6XYL - chains A and F; structure by X-ray diffraction, 3.15 A resolution.

# Chain A (and F)
Molecule: Cystathionine beta-synthase
From: Toxoplasma gondii ME49
Notes: EC 4.2.1.22; chain F of this document is another copy of the same molecule, construct and numbering; everything in this record applies to it too
UniProtKB: A0A125YSJ9 (A0A125YSJ9_TOXGM); residue numbers follow UniProt; this construct covers 1-514
Chain sequence (514 residues; numbered 1 to 514; the number before each row is that of its first residue):
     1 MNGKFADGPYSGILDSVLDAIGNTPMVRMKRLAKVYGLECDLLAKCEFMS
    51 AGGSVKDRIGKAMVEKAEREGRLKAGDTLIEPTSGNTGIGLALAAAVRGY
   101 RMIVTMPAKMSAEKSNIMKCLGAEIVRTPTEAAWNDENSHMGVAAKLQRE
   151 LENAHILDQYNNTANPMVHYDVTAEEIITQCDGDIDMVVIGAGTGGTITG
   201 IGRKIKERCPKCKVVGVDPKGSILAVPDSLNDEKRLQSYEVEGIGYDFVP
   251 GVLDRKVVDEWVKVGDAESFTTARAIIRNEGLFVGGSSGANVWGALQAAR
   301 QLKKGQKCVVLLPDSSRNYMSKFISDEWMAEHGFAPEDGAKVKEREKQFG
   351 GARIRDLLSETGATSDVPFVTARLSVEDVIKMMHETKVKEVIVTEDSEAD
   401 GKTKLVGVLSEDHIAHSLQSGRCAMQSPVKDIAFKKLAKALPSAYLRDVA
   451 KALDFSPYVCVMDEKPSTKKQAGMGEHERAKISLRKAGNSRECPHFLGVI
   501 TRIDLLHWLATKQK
Not modelled in the structure: 1-5, 366-368, 398-404, 463-492, 514 (chain F: 1-5, 398-403, 465-491, 514)
Ligand contacts: P1T (2-[({3-hydroxy-2-methyl-5-[(phosphonooxy)methyl]pyridin-4-yl}methyl)amino]acrylic acid): Lys-56, Thr-83, Ser-84, Asn-86, Thr-87, Gln-159, Tyr-160, Asn-165, His-169, Gly-191, Ala-192, Gly-193, Thr-194, Gly-195, Gly-196, Thr-197, Ile-198, Glu-242, Gly-243, Ile-244, Tyr-246, Ser-287, Pro-313, Asp-314, Tyr-319
What the authors report for this chain:
  - conformationally variable residues (side-chain flip): Lys-56, Thr-87
  - binding site for P1T: Thr-87

# How chain A and chain F interact
Pairs across the interface (161):
  Ala-6(A) with Gly-8(F); Pro-9(F)
  Gly-8(A) with Ala-6(F)
  Pro-9(A) with Ala-6(F); Gly-8(F); Pro-9(F)
  Tyr-10(A) with Asn-23(F); Pro-25(F), hydrophobic; Gln-180(F), hydrogen bond (backbone-side chain)
  Ser-11(A) with Thr-179(F); Gln-180(F)
  Gly-12(A) with Gln-180(F)
  Ile-13(A) with Met-26(F); Arg-28(F); Leu-43(F), hydrophobic
  Leu-14(A) with Pro-25(F), hydrophobic; Met-26(F), hydrogen bond (backbone-backbone); Val-27(F); Arg-28(F), hydrogen bond (backbone-backbone)
  Asp-15(A) with Arg-28(F), salt bridge; Arg-31(F), hydrogen bond (backbone-side chain)
  Ser-16(A) with Arg-31(F)
  Val-17(A) with Glu-280(F); Gly-281(F); Leu-282(F), hydrophobic
  Asn-23(A) with Tyr-10(F)
  Pro-25(A) with Tyr-10(F), hydrophobic; Leu-14(F), hydrophobic
  Met-26(A) with Ile-13(F); Leu-14(F), hydrogen bond (backbone-backbone)
  Val-27(A) with Leu-14(F)
  Arg-28(A) with Ile-13(F); Leu-14(F), hydrogen bond (backbone-backbone); Asp-15(F), salt bridge
  Arg-31(A) with Asp-15(F), hydrogen bond (side chain-backbone); Ser-16(F); Val-97(F)
  Leu-43(A) with Ile-13(F), hydrophobic
  Met-49(A) with Ala-20(F); Ala-51(F), hydrophobic
  Ala-51(A) with Met-49(F), hydrophobic
  Gly-52(A) with Phe-283(F)
  Ile-89(A) with Phe-283(F), hydrophobic
  Leu-93(A) with Gly-281(F); Phe-283(F), hydrophobic
  Ala-96(A) with Arg-278(F); Asn-279(F)
  Val-97(A) with Arg-31(F); Glu-280(F)
  Glu-113(A) with Met-320(F)
  Ser-115(A) with Phe-455(F)
  Asn-116(A) with Ile-324(F); Phe-455(F)
  Ile-117(A) with Phe-283(F), hydrophobic; Met-320(F), hydrophobic
  Lys-119(A) with Asp-326(F); Asp-454(F), salt bridge
  Cys-120(A) with Arg-274(F); Ile-277(F), hydrophobic; Arg-278(F); Ile-324(F), hydrophobic
  Leu-121(A) with Ile-277(F); Arg-278(F); Phe-283(F), hydrophobic
  Gly-122(A) with Arg-278(F); Lys-341(F)
  Ala-123(A) with Lys-341(F), hydrogen bond (backbone-side chain)
  Glu-124(A) with Lys-341(F), salt bridge; Arg-345(F), salt bridge; Arg-502(F), salt bridge
  Ile-125(A) with Asp-454(F); Arg-502(F), hydrogen bond (backbone-side chain)
  Val-126(A) with Arg-502(F)
  Arg-127(A) with Leu-453(F); Asp-454(F), hydrogen bond (side chain-backbone); Phe-455(F); Ser-456(F); Pro-457(F)
  Thr-128(A) with Pro-457(F)
  Pro-129(A) with Phe-434(F), hydrophobic; Pro-457(F)
  Glu-131(A) with His-413(F), hydrogen bond (backbone-side chain); Arg-422(F); Phe-434(F); Lys-435(F)
  Ala-133(A) with Arg-422(F)
  Asn-135(A) with His-416(F)
  Asp-136(A) with Asp-412(F); His-413(F); His-416(F), salt bridge
  Asn-138(A) with Ser-410(F); Tyr-458(F), hydrogen bond
  Glu-150(A) with Ile-503(F)
  Thr-179(A) with Ser-11(F)
  Gln-180(A) with Tyr-10(F), hydrogen bond (side chain-backbone); Ser-11(F); Gly-12(F); Ile-13(F)
  Leu-236(A) with Arg-422(F)
  Arg-274(A) with Cys-120(F)
  Ile-277(A) with Cys-120(F), hydrophobic; Leu-121(F)
  Arg-278(A) with Ala-96(F); Cys-120(F); Leu-121(F); Gly-122(F)
  Asn-279(A) with Ala-96(F)
  Glu-280(A) with Val-17(F); Val-97(F)
  Gly-281(A) with Val-17(F); Leu-93(F)
  Leu-282(A) with Val-17(F), hydrophobic
  Phe-283(A) with Ala-51(F); Gly-52(F); Ile-89(F), hydrophobic; Leu-93(F), hydrophobic; Leu-121(F), hydrophobic; Arg-317(F)
  Arg-317(A) with Phe-283(F); Met-320(F)
  Met-320(A) with Ile-117(F), hydrophobic; Arg-317(F)
  Ile-324(A) with Asn-116(F); Cys-120(F), hydrophobic
  Asp-326(A) with Lys-119(F)
  Lys-341(A) with Lys-119(F); Glu-124(F), salt bridge
  Ser-410(A) with Asn-138(F)
  Asp-412(A) with Glu-137(F)
  His-413(A) with Glu-131(F), hydrogen bond (side chain-backbone); Asp-136(F)
  His-416(A) with Asn-135(F); Asp-136(F), salt bridge
  Ser-420(A) with Leu-236(F)
  Arg-422(A) with Glu-131(F); Ala-133(F); Leu-236(F)
  Ala-433(A) with Glu-131(F)
  Phe-434(A) with Pro-129(F), hydrophobic; Glu-131(F); Asn-138(F)
  Lys-435(A) with Glu-131(F), hydrogen bond (backbone-side chain)
  Lys-451(A) with Lys-119(F)
  Leu-453(A) with Arg-127(F)
  Asp-454(A) with Ser-115(F), hydrogen bond (backbone-side chain); Lys-119(F), salt bridge; Ile-125(F); Arg-127(F), hydrogen bond (backbone-side chain)
  Phe-455(A) with Ser-115(F); Asn-116(F); Arg-127(F)
  Ser-456(A) with Arg-127(F)
  Pro-457(A) with Ala-108(F); Arg-127(F); Thr-128(F); Pro-129(F)
  Tyr-458(A) with Pro-129(F); Asn-138(F), hydrogen bond
  Arg-502(A) with Glu-124(F), salt bridge; Ile-125(F), hydrogen bond (side chain-backbone)
  Ile-503(A) with Lys-146(F)
Other interface residues (no listed pair), chain A (94 interface residues in all): Asp-7, Ala-20, Ser-50, Ala-108, Ala-112, Ala-132, Glu-137, Lys-146, Leu-151, Cys-181, Glu-344, Lys-436, Leu-506, His-507
Other interface residues (no listed pair), chain F (93 interface residues in all): Asp-7, Ser-50, Ala-112, Glu-113, Ala-123, Val-126, Ala-132, Leu-147, Glu-150, Glu-344, Ser-420, Ala-433, Lys-436, Lys-451, Leu-506

# Overview
Chain A and chain F form an interface of 94 and 93 residues respectively, with 19 hydrogen bonds and 11 salt
bridges. Polar contacts include Asp-15(A)/Arg-28(F), Lys-119(A)/Asp-454(F) and Glu-124(A)/Lys-341(F). Chain A
binds compound P1T. The paper reports a binding site for P1T at Thr-87(A); conformational variability at
Lys-56(A) and Thr-87(A).
Both chains are Cystathionine beta-synthase (Toxoplasma gondii ME49). Entry 6XYL (Crystal structure of
delta466-491 cystathionine beta-synthase from Toxoplasma gondii with L-serine) was determined by X-ray
diffraction (same publication as 6ZS7, 6Z3S and 6XWL).
